Entry 8EVG (electron microscopy, 2.75 A resolution); this record covers chains E and J of the 12 polymer chains in the assembly.

# Chain E
Molecule: Histone H3.1
Organism: Homo sapiens
UniProtKB: P68431 (H31_HUMAN); residues 0-135 here correspond to UniProt positions 1-136 (UniProt number = residue number + 1)
Sequence (136 residues; row label = number of the first residue in the row; numbering starts at 0):
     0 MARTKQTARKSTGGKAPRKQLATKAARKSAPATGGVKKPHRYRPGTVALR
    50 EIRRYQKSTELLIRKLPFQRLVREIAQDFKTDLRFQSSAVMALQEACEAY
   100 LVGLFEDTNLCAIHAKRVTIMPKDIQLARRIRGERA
Disordered / not traced: 0-37, 134-135
UniProt features mapped onto this chain:
  - modified residue: Arg2 (Asymmetric dimethylarginine), Thr3 (Phosphothreonine), Lys4 (Allysine), Gln5 (5-glutamyl dopamine), Thr6 (Phosphothreonine), Arg8 (Citrulline), Lys9 (N6,N6,N6-trimethyllysine), Ser10 (ADP-ribosylserine), Thr11 (Phosphothreonine), Lys14 (N6-(2-hydroxyisobutyryl)lysine), Arg17 (Asymmetric dimethylarginine), Lys18 (N6-(2-hydroxyisobutyryl)lysine), Lys23 (N6-(2-hydroxyisobutyryl)lysine), Arg26 (Citrulline), Lys27 (N6,N6,N6-trimethyllysine), Ser28 (ADP-ribosylserine), Lys36 (N6,N6,N6-trimethyllysine), Lys37 (N6-methyllysine), Tyr41 (Phosphotyrosine), Lys56 (N6,N6,N6-trimethyllysine) and 8 more in UniProt
  - lipidation: Lys18 (N6-decanoyllysine)

# Chain J
Molecule: 162-nt DNA strand
Sequence (162 nucleotides; numbered 1 to 162; the number before each row is that of its first residue):
     1 AAATAGGAACCCCACATGCCCTGTGTCTGCAAGTACAGAACTAGCCAGAC
    51 AGACTGACCTATTTTTGTGAGGGGAATCGGGAAGTATCCATTGCTAAGAC
   101 TCAGCAATGCTGCAACTCTCAGCAACCAGCTGAAGATCAGCAGCCGAGAG
   151 GCCCTGCACCTA
Disordered / not traced: 1-10, 158-162

# How chain E and chain J interact
Pairs across the interface (24):
  His39(E) - DC154(J)  sugar contact
  Arg40(E) - DC154(J)  sugar contact
  Tyr41(E) - DC153(J)  phosphate contact
  Tyr41(E) - DC154(J)  phosphate contact
  Arg42(E) - DG79(J)  salt bridge to the phosphate
  Arg42(E) - DC154(J)  salt bridge to the phosphate
  Pro43(E) - DC78(J)  phosphate contact
  Pro43(E) - DG79(J)  sugar contact
  Thr45(E) - DC153(J)  phosphate contact
  Thr45(E) - DC154(J)  hydrogen bond to the phosphate
  Arg63(E) - DA70(J)  sugar contact
  Arg63(E) - DG71(J)  salt bridge to the phosphate
  Arg72(E) - DA61(J)  salt bridge to the phosphate
  Arg83(E) - DT60(J)  hydrogen bond to the base
  Arg83(E) - DA61(J)  phosphate contact
  Phe84(E) - DT60(J)  sugar contact
  Phe84(E) - DA61(J)  hydrogen bond to the phosphate
  Ser86(E) - DT60(J)  hydrogen bond to the phosphate
  Arg116(E) - DG81(J)  phosphate contact
  Arg116(E) - DA82(J)  phosphate contact
  Val117(E) - DG80(J)  sugar contact
  Val117(E) - DG81(J)  hydrogen bond to the phosphate
  Thr118(E) - DG81(J)  hydrogen bond to the phosphate
  Met120(E) - DA82(J)  phosphate contact
Interface residues without a listed pair, chain E (16 interface residues in all): Gln85
Interface residues without a listed pair, chain J (12 interface residues in all): DT155

# Overview
The interface between chain E and chain J involves 16 residues on one side and 12 on the other, with 6
hydrogen bonds and 4 salt bridges. Polar contacts include Arg83(E)-DT60(J), Thr45(E)-DC154(J) and
Phe84(E)-DA61(J).
Here chain E is Histone H3.1 (Homo sapiens) and chain J is a 162-nt DNA strand. Entry 8EVG (162bp CX3CR1
nucleosome (further classified with better nucleosome end)) was determined by electron microscopy.
